3AXX - chain A; structure by X-ray diffraction, 1.90 A resolution.

Chain A:
Molecule: 458aa long hypothetical endo-1,4-beta-glucanase
Organism: Pyrococcus horikoshii
Notes: EC 3.2.1.4
UniProtKB: O58925 (O58925_PYRHO); numbering as in UniProt (aligned over 1-458)
Sequence (458 residues; each row starts with the number of its first residue):
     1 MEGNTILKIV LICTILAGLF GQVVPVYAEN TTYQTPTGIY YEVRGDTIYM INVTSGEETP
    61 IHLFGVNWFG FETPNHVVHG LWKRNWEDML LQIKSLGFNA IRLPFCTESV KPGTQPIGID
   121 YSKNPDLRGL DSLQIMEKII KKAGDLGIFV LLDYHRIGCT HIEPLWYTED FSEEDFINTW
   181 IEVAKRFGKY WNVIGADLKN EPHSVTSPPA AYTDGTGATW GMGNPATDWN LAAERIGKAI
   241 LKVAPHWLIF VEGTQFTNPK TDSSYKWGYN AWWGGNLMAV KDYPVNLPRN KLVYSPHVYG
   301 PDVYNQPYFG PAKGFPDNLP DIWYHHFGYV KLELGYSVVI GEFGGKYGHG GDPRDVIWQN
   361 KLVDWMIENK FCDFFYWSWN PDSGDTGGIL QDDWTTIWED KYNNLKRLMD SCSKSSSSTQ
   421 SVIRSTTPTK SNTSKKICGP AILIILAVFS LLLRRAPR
Disordered / not traced: 1-33, 411-458
Disulfide bonds: Cys106-Cys159

In short:
Chain A is 458aa long hypothetical endo-1,4-beta-glucanase (Pyrococcus horikoshii); the structure, Functional
analysis of hyperthermophilic endocellulase from the Archaeon Pyrococcus horikoshii, was determined by X-ray
diffraction (same publication as 3QHM, 3QHN and 3QHO).
